Entry 6SMH (electron microscopy, 4.30 A resolution (low resolution: residue-level contacts below are approximate; hydrogen-bond / salt-bridge calls are withheld)); this record covers chains H and N of the 16 polymer chains in the assembly.

Chain H:
Protein: Ribulose bisphosphate carboxylase large chain
Organism: Synechococcus elongatus (strain PCC 7942 / FACHB-805)
Notes: EC 4.1.1.39
Reference sequence: Q31NB3 (RBL_SYNE7); numbering as in UniProt (aligned over 19-465)
Chain sequence (447 residues; each row starts with the number of its first residue):
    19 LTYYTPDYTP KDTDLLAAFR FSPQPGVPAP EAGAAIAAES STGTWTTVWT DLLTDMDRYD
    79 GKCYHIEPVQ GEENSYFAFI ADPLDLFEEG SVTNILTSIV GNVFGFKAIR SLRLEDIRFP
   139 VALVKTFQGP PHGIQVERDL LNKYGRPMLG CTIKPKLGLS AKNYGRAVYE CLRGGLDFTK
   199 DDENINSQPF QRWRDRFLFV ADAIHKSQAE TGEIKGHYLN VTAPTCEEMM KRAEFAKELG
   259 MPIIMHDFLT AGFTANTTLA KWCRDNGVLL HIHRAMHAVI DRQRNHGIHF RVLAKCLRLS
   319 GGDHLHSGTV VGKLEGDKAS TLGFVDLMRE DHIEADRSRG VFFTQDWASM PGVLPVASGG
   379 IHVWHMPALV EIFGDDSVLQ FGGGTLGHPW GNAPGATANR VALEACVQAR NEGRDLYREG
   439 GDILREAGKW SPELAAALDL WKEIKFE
Differences from the reference sequence: conflict Pro-48 (Asp in Q31NB3), Asp-78 (Lys in Q31NB3), Asp-100 (Tyr in Q31NB3)

Chain N:
Protein: Rubisco accumulation factor 1 (RAF1) peptide
Organism: Synechococcus elongatus (strain PCC 7942 / FACHB-805)
Reference sequence: Q31Q05 (Q31Q05_SYNE7); residues 13-200 here = UniProt positions 13-200
Chain sequence (188 residues; each row starts with the number of its first residue):
    13 ERQELLGQLR RKEGRWLAWA RACQTLLKNG LNPQTLFEAT GFEPIQQNQI TVAMQVYDSI
    73 LRQDPPAHVR ETYQEWGSDL LYELRELDQE QRSLCAQLAL ERKLDADQIR EVAKATKDFC
   133 RLPKQPENFD RHPGDAVAHQ CWRLAQERTD LTERSRLIAR GLQFAQSAGA RALIEALLLD
   193 LSGVPSRK
Disordered / not traced: 194-200
Swiss-Prot annotation at these positions:
  - mutagenesis: Asn-60 to Gln-67 (Increases RbcL(8)-Raf1 complex formation), Ser-71 (S71A: Increases RbcL(8)-Raf1 complex formation), Tyr-94 to Glu-95 (Increases RbcL(8)-Raf1 complex formation), Arg-97 to Glu-98 (Increases RbcL(8)-Raf1 complex formation), Arg-104 (R104Q: Increases RbcL(8)-Raf1 complex formation, decreases RuBisCO holoenzyme formation), Lys-126 to Lys-129 (Increases RbcL(8)-Raf1 complex formation), Lys-126 (K126A: Increases RbcL(8)-Raf1 complex formation), Lys-129 (K129A: Increases RbcL(8)-Raf1 complex formation, decreases RuBisCO holoenzyme formation), Arg-155 (R155A: Increases RbcL(8)-Raf1 complex formation), Glu-159 (E159A: Wild type)

How chain H and chain N interact:
Residue-residue contacts (6):
  Trp-67(H) with Lys-24(N); Phe-54(N)
  Leu-70(H) with Trp-88(N)
  Leu-71(H) with Trp-31(N); Ser-90(N)
  Thr-72(H) with Ser-90(N)
Other interface residues (no listed pair), chain H (6 interface residues in all): Thr-68, Asp-69
Other interface residues (no listed pair), chain N (10 interface residues in all): Gly-53, Glu-55, Gln-58, Gln-61, Glu-87

Overview:
6 residues of chain H and 10 residues of chain N are in contact. From UniProt: 20 mutagenesis sites on chain
N.
Here chain H is Ribulose bisphosphate carboxylase large chain and chain N is Rubisco accumulation factor 1
(RAF1) peptide, both from Synechococcus elongatus (strain PCC 7942 / FACHB-805). Entry 6SMH (Cryo-electron
microscopy structure of a RbcL-Raf1 supercomplex from Synechococcus elongatus PCC 7942) was determined by
electron microscopy.
